PDB entry 6PEP | electron microscopy, 3.80 A resolution | chains 0 and 5 of the 69 polymer chains in the assembly

[Chain 0]
Protein: Surface presentation of antigens protein SpaP
Source organism: Salmonella typhimurium (strain LT2 / SGSC1412 / ATCC 700720)
UniProt: P40700 (SPAP_SALTY); numbering as in UniProt (aligned over 1-224)
Chain sequence (224 residues; numbered 1 to 224; the number before each row is that of its first residue):
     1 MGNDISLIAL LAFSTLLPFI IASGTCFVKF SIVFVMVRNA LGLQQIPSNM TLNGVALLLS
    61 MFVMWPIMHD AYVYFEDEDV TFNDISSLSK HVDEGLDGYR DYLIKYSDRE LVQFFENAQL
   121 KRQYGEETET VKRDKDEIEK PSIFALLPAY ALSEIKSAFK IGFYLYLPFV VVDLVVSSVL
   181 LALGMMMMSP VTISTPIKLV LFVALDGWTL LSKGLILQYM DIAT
Unresolved in the structure: 1-2, 119-140, 224

[Chain 5]
Protein: Surface presentation of antigens protein SpaR
Source organism: Salmonella typhimurium (strain LT2 / SGSC1412 / ATCC 700720)
UniProt: P40701 (SPAR_SALTY); numbering as in UniProt (aligned over 1-263)
Chain sequence (263 residues; numbered 1 to 263; the number before each row is that of its first residue):
     1 MFYALYFEIH HLVASAALGF ARVAPIFFFL PFLNSGVLSG APRNAIIILV ALGVWPHALN
    61 EAPPFLSVAM IPLVLQEAAV GVMLGCLLSW PFWVMHALGC IIDNQRGATL SSSIDPANGI
   121 DTSEMANFLN MFAAVVYLQN GGLVTMVDVL NKSYQLCDPM NECTPSLPPL LTFINQVAQN
   181 ALVLASPVVL VLLLSEVFLG LLSRFAPQMN AFAISLTVKS GIAVLIMLLY FSPVLPDNVL
   241 RLSFQATGLS SWFYERGATH VLE
Unresolved in the structure: 1, 114-122, 258-263
Disulfides: Cys157-Cys163

[How chain 0 and chain 5 interact]
Contacting residue pairs (43; chain 0 residue first):
  Leu43(0) with Asn104(5)
  Gln44(0) with Ser112(5), hydrogen bond
  Gln45(0) with Cys100(5)
  Ile46(0) with Ala97(5), hydrophobic
  Met50(0) with Phe28(5), hydrophobic
  Thr51(0) with Trp93(5)
  Leu58(0) with Ala79(5); Val82(5), hydrophobic; Met83(5), hydrophobic
  Met61(0) with Ala79(5), hydrophobic
  Phe62(0) with Leu167(5), hydrophobic
  Trp65(0) with Pro72(5); Gln76(5); Arg256(5)
  Met68(0) with Ile71(5), hydrophobic
  Tyr72(0) with Ile71(5), hydrophobic; Pro72(5)
  Gly184(0) with Arg204(5)
  Met185(0) with Gly200(5); Leu201(5)
  Met187(0) with Pro207(5); Asn210(5)
  Met188(0) with Glu196(5); Gly200(5)
  Ser189(0) with Glu196(5); Phe212(5)
  Thr192(0) with Gln105(5), hydrogen bond (backbone-side chain); Lys219(5), hydrogen bond
  Ile193(0) with Leu193(5), hydrophobic; Glu196(5)
  Pro196(0) with Gln105(5)
  Val203(0) with Asn175(5); Ala178(5), hydrophobic
  Asp206(0) with Asn175(5), hydrogen bond
  Gly207(0) with Asn175(5)
  Trp208(0) with Ile174(5), hydrophobic; Asn175(5)
  Thr209(0) with Leu171(5), hydrogen bond (side chain-backbone); Thr172(5); Asn175(5)
  Ser212(0) with Leu171(5)
  Lys213(0) with Leu171(5)
  Ala223(0) with Leu167(5)
Also at the interface, not in a pair above, chain 0 (38 interface residues in all): Leu10, Leu17, Pro47, Ser48, Val55, Leu59, Leu183, Leu199, Val200, Ile222
Also at the interface, not in a pair above, chain 5 (42 interface residues in all): Leu75, His96, Ile101, Thr164, Pro165, Leu170, Phe173, Gln179, Ala181, Leu182, Val197, Ser203, Ala211

[In short]
38 residues of chain 0 face 42 of chain 5 across their interface; the contacts include 5 hydrogen bonds. Among
the polar pairs are Gln44(0)-Ser112(5), Thr192(0)-Gln105(5) and Thr192(0)-Lys219(5).
Here chain 0 is Surface presentation of antigens protein SpaP and chain 5 is Surface presentation of antigens
protein SpaR, both from Salmonella typhimurium (strain LT2 / SGSC1412 / ATCC 700720). Entry 6PEP (Focussed
refinement of InvGN0N1:SpaPQR:PrgIJ from the Salmonella SPI-1 injectisome needle complex) was determined by
electron microscopy together with 6PEE, 6PEM, 6Q14, 6Q15 and 6Q16 from the same study.
